Entry 1WS4 (X-ray diffraction, 1.90 A resolution); this record covers chains C and H of the 8 polymer chains in the assembly.

# Chain C
Name: Agglutinin alpha chain
Source organism: Artocarpus integer
Reference sequence: P18670 (LECA_ARTIN); numbering as in UniProt (aligned over 1-133)
Sequence (133 residues; row label = number of the first residue in the row):
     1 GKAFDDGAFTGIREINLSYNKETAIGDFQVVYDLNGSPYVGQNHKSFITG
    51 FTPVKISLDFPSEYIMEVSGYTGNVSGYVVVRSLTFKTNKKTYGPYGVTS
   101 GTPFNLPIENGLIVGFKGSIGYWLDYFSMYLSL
Residues lining bound ligands: methyl alpha-D-glucopyranoside (GYP): Gly1, Phe47, Tyr78, Val80, Gly121, Tyr122, Trp123, Asp125
Swiss-Prot annotation at these positions:
  - region: Val68 to Asn89 (IgA-binding)
  - glycosylation (N-linked (GlcNAc...) asparagine): Asn43, Asn74
  - natural variant: Lys45 (K45L; K45T), Met66 (M66D; M66V)

# Chain H
Name: Agglutinin beta-3 chain
Source organism: Artocarpus integer
Reference sequence: P18673 (LEC3_ARTIN); numbering as in UniProt (aligned over 1-20)
Sequence (20 residues; numbered 1 to 20; the number before each row is that of its first residue):
     1 DEQSGISQTVIVGPWGAKSA
Not modelled in the structure: 1-2, 19-20
Differences from the reference sequence: conflict Ser19 (Val in P18673), Ala20 (Ser in P18673)

# Interface between chain C and chain H
Pairs across the interface (17):
  Thr10(C) - Gly5(H)
  Thr10(C) - Ile6(H)
  Thr10(C) - Ser7(H)  hydrogen bond (backbone-backbone)
  Gly11(C) - Gly5(H)
  Phe60(C) - Gly5(H)
  Phe60(C) - Ile6(H)  hydrophobic
  Pro61(C) - Gly5(H)  hydrogen bond (backbone-backbone)
  Pro61(C) - Ile6(H)  hydrophobic
  Tyr64(C) - Gln3(H)
  Tyr64(C) - Gly5(H)
  Leu112(C) - Ser4(H)
  Leu112(C) - Gly5(H)
  Leu112(C) - Ile6(H)
  Leu112(C) - Ser7(H)
  Ser132(C) - Ser7(H)
  Leu133(C) - Ser7(H)  hydrogen bond (backbone-side chain)
  Leu133(C) - Gln8(H)  hydrogen bond (backbone-backbone)
Also at the interface, not in a pair above, chain C (10 interface residues in all): Phe9, Val114

# Overview
The interface between chain C and chain H involves 10 residues on one side and 6 on the other, with 4 hydrogen
bonds. Among the polar pairs are Leu133(C)-Ser7(H), Leu133(C)-Gln8(H) and Thr10(C)-Ser7(H). Bound to chain C:
methyl alpha-D-glucopyranoside.
Here chain C is Agglutinin alpha chain and chain H is Agglutinin beta-3 chain, both from Artocarpus integer.
Entry 1WS4 (Crystal structure of Jacalin- Me-alpha-Mannose complex: Promiscuity vs Specificity) was determined
by X-ray diffraction together with 1WS5 from the same study.
